Entry 2CW0 (X-ray diffraction, 3.30 A resolution); this record covers chains C and D of the 6 polymer chains in the assembly.

Chain C:
Protein: DNA-directed RNA polymerase beta chain
Organism: Thermus thermophilus
Notes: EC 2.7.7.6
UniProt: Q8RQE9 (RPOB_THET8); numbering as in UniProt (aligned over 1-1119)
Amino-acid sequence (1119 residues; numbered 1 to 1119; the number before each row is that of its first residue):
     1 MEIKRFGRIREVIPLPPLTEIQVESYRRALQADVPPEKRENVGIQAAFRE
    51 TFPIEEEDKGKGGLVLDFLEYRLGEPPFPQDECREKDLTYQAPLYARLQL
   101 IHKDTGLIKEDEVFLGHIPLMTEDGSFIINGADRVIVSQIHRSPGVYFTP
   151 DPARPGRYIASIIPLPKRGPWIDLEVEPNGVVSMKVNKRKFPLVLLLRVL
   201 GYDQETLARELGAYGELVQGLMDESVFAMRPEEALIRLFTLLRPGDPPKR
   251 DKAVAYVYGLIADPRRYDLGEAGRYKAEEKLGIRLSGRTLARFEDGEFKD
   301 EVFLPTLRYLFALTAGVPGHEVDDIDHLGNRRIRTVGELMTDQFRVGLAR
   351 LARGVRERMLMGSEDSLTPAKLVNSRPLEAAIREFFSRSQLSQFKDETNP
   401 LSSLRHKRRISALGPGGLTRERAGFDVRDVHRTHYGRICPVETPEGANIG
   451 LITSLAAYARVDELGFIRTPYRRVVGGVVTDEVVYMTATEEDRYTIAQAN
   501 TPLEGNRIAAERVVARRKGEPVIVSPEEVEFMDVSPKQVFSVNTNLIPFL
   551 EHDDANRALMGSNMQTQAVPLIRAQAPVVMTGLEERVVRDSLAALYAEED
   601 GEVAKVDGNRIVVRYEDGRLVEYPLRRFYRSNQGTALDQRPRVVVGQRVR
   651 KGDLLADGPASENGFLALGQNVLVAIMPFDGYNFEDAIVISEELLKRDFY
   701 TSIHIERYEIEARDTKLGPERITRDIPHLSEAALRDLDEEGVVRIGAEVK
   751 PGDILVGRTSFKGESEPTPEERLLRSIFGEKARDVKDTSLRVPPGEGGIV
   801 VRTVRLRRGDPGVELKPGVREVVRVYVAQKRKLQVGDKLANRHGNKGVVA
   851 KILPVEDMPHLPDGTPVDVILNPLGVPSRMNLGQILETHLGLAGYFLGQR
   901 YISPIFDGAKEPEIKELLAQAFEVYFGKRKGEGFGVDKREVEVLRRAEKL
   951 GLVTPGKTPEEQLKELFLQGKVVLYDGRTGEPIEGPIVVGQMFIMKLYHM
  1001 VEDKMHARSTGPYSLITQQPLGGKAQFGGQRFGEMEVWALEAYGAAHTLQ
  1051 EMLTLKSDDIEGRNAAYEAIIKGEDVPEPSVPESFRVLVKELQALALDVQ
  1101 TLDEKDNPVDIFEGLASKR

Chain D:
Protein: DNA-directed RNA polymerase beta' chain
Organism: Thermus thermophilus
Notes: EC 2.7.7.6
UniProt: Q8RQE8 (RPOC_THET8); numbering as in UniProt (aligned over 1-1524)
Amino-acid sequence (1524 residues; each row starts with the number of its first residue):
     1 MKKEVRKVRIALASPEKIRSWSYGEVEKPETINYRTLKPERDGLFDERIF
    51 GPIKDYECACGKYKRQRFEGKVCERCGVEVTKSIVRRYRMGHIELATPAA
   101 HIWFVKDVPSKIGTLLDLSATELEQVLYFSKYIVLDPKGAILNGVPVEKR
   151 QLLTDEEYRELRYGKQETYPLPPGVDALVKDGEEVVKGQELAPGVVSRLD
   201 GVALYRFPRRVRVEYVKKERAGLRLPLAAWVEKEAYKPGEILAELPEPYL
   251 FRAEEEGVVELKELEEGAFLVLRREDEPVATYFLPVGMTPLVVHGEIVEK
   301 GQPLAEAKGLLRMPRQVRAAQVEAEEEGETVYLTLFLEWTEPKDYRVQPH
   351 MNVVVPEGARVEAGDKIVAAIDPEEEVIAEAEGVVHLHEPASILVVKARV
   401 YPFEDDVEVSTGDRVAPGDVLADGGKVKSDVYGRVEVDLVRNVVRVVESY
   451 DIDARMGAEAIQQLLKELDLEALEKELLEEMKHPSRARRAKARKRLEVVR
   501 AFLDSGNRPEWMILEAVPVLPPDLRPMVQVDGGRFATSDLNDLYRRLINR
   551 NNRLKKLLAQGAPEIIIRNEKRMLQEAVDALLDNGRRGAPVTNPGSDRPL
   601 RSLTDILSGKQGRFRQNLLGKRVDYSGRSVIVVGPQLKLHQCGLPKRMAL
   651 ELFKPFLLKKMEEKGIAPNVKAARRMLERQRDIKDEVWDALEEVIHGKVV
   701 LLNRAPTLHRLGIQAFQPVLVEGQSIQLHPLVCEAFNADFDGDQMAVHVP
   751 LSSFAQAEARIQMLSAHNLLSPASGEPLAKPSRDIILGLYYITQVRKEKK
   801 GAGLEFATPEEALAAHERGEVALNAPIKVAGRETSVGRLKYVFANPDEAL
   851 LAVAHGIVDLQDVVTVRYMGKRLETSPGRILFARIVAEAVEDEKVAWELI
   901 QLDVPQEKNSLKDLVYQAFLRLGMEKTARLLDALKYYGFTFSTTSGITIG
   951 IDDAVIPEEKKQYLEEADRKLLQIEQAYEMGFLTDRERYDQILQLWTETT
  1001 EKVTQAVFKNFEENYPFNPLYVMAQSGARGNPQQIRQLCGLRGLMQKPSG
  1051 ETFEVPVRSSFREGLTVLEYFISSHGARKGGADTALRTADSGYLTRKLVD
  1101 VTHEIVVREADCGTTNYISVPLFQPDEVTRSLRLRKRADIEAGLYGRVLA
  1151 REVEVLGVRLEEGRYLSMDDVHLLIKAAEAGEIQEVPVRSPLTCQTRYGV
  1201 CQKCYGYDLSMARPVSIGEAVGIVAAQSIGEPGTQLTMRTFHTGGVAGAA
  1251 DITQGLPRVIELFEARRPKAKAVISEIDGVVRIEETEEKLSVFVESEGFS
  1301 KEYKLPKEARLLVKDGDYVEAGQPLTRGAIDPHQLLEAKGPEAVERYLVE
  1351 EIQKVYRAQGVKLHDKHIEIVVRQMMKYVEVTDPGDSRLLEGQVLEKWDV
  1401 EALNERLIAEGKTPVAWKPLLMGVTKSALSTKSWLSAASFQNTTHVLTEA
  1451 AIAGKKDELIGLKENVILGRLIPAGTGSDFVRFTQVVDQKTLKAIEEARK
  1501 EAVEAKERPAARRGVKREQPGKQA
Unresolved in the structure: 1, 252-363, 1506-1524
Metal / ion sites: Zn2+ site 1: C58, C60, C73, C76; Zn2+ site 2: C1194, C1201, C1204

Chain C / chain D interface:
Contacting residue pairs - 350 pairs, chain C then chain D:
  R428(C) - R1078(D)
  D429(C) - R1078(D)
  V430(C) - H1075(D)  hydrogen bond (backbone-side chain)
  V430(C) - R1078(D)
  H431(C) - F1071(D)
  H431(C) - H1075(D)
  R432(C) - K1047(D)
  R432(C) - F1071(D)
  R432(C) - H1075(D)
  H434(C) - F1071(D)
  Y435(C) - F1071(D)  hydrophobic
  C439(C) - R1078(D)  hydrogen bond (backbone-side chain)
  P440(C) - S1074(D)
  P440(C) - R1078(D)
  T443(C) - R1078(D)  hydrogen bond
  E445(C) - T1084(D)  hydrogen bond
  G446(C) - A1085(D)
  A447(C) - A1085(D)  hydrophobic
  I449(C) - R1078(D)
  I449(C) - G1081(D)
  G450(C) - R1078(D)
  T453(C) - R1078(D)
  Q498(C) - V1067(D)
  Q498(C) - L1068(D)
  N500(C) - V1067(D)
  R516(C) - L1068(D)
  E520(C) - K1047(D)
  E520(C) - F1053(D)
  P521(C) - F1053(D)
  P521(C) - I1072(D)  hydrophobic
  V539(C) - V1067(D)  hydrophobic
  F540(C) - Y1070(D)  hydrophobic
  L550(C) - Y1070(D)
  E551(C) - G1064(D)
  E551(C) - L1065(D)  hydrogen bond (backbone-backbone)
  H552(C) - F1061(D)  hydrogen bond (side chain-backbone)
  H552(C) - R1062(D)  hydrogen bond (side chain-backbone)
  H552(C) - G1064(D)  hydrogen bond (side chain-backbone)
  D553(C) - Y1070(D)  hydrogen bond (backbone-side chain)
  D554(C) - R1042(D)  salt bridge
  D554(C) - F1061(D)
  D554(C) - Y1070(D)
  A555(C) - Y1070(D)  hydrogen bond (backbone-side chain)
  A558(C) - Y1070(D)
  I676(C) - T948(D)  hydrogen bond (backbone-side chain)
  M677(C) - T943(D)
  M677(C) - T948(D)
  P678(C) - D784(D)
  P678(C) - S942(D)
  P678(C) - T943(D)
  P678(C) - I947(D)
  F679(C) - T943(D)
  D680(C) - P635(D)
  D680(C) - Q636(D)  hydrogen bond
  D680(C) - F939(D)
  D680(C) - T943(D)
  G681(C) - V633(D)
  G681(C) - P635(D)
  G681(C) - F939(D)
  Y682(C) - V633(D)
  Y682(C) - P635(D)  hydrophobic
  N683(C) - D784(D)
  F684(C) - V633(D)  hydrophobic
  F684(C) - P730(D)  hydrophobic
  F684(C) - F740(D)  hydrophobic
  F684(C) - D784(D)
  F684(C) - F939(D)  hydrophobic
  E685(C) - A738(D)
  E685(C) - D739(D)
  E685(C) - R1029(D)  salt bridge
  D686(C) - D739(D)
  L729(C) - R675(D)
  P751(C) - Q680(D)  hydrogen bond (backbone-backbone)
  G752(C) - R679(D)
  D753(C) - R679(D)  salt bridge
  D753(C) - R681(D)  salt bridge
  E766(C) - K54(D)  salt bridge
  P769(C) - R65(D)
  E770(C) - R65(D)
  V835(C) - V632(D)  hydrophobic
  V835(C) - S725(D)
  G836(C) - V632(D)
  K846(C) - D741(D)  salt bridge
  V848(C) - V632(D)  hydrophobic
  V848(C) - F740(D)
  V848(C) - D741(D)
  V848(C) - G742(D)
  V849(C) - V632(D)
  A850(C) - V632(D)  hydrophobic
  A850(C) - V633(D)  hydrophobic
  N872(C) - D784(D)  hydrogen bond
  P873(C) - I947(D)
  P873(C) - T948(D)
  P873(C) - I949(D)
  L874(C) - R783(D)
  L874(C) - D784(D)
  L874(C) - L787(D)  hydrophobic
  L874(C) - M1023(D)  hydrophobic
  L874(C) - R1029(D)  hydrogen bond (backbone-side chain)
  V876(C) - I949(D)  hydrophobic
  P877(C) - I949(D)
  P877(C) - L1020(D)  hydrophobic
  P877(C) - M1023(D)  hydrophobic
  S878(C) - R1029(D)  hydrogen bond
  S878(C) - Q1034(D)
  R879(C) - R1029(D)
  M880(C) - Q1034(D)
  M880(C) - Q1037(D)
  M880(C) - F1061(D)  hydrophobic
  L882(C) - L1038(D)  hydrophobic
  I885(C) - I949(D)
  I885(C) - G950(D)
  H889(C) - G950(D)
  H889(C) - I951(D)
  F906(C) - L1065(D)
  F906(C) - V1067(D)  hydrophobic
  F906(C) - Y1070(D)  hydrophobic
  E911(C) - D952(D)
  E911(C) - R1062(D)  salt bridge
  K915(C) - D952(D)  salt bridge
  R946(C) - Q861(D)
  K949(C) - R796(D)
  K949(C) - K828(D)
  K949(C) - D859(D)  salt bridge
  K949(C) - D862(D)  salt bridge
  L950(C) - Y791(D)
  L950(C) - F1017(D)
  L968(C) - D952(D)
  Q969(C) - D952(D)
  K971(C) - G950(D)
  K971(C) - D953(D)  salt bridge
  I983(C) - T943(D)
  I983(C) - T944(D)
  I983(C) - G946(D)
  E984(C) - T944(D)  hydrogen bond
  E984(C) - S945(D)
  E984(C) - G946(D)
  G985(C) - G946(D)
  P986(C) - G946(D)
  P986(C) - T948(D)
  I987(C) - G946(D)
  I987(C) - T948(D)
  V988(C) - T948(D)  hydrogen bond (backbone-side chain)
  V988(C) - I949(D)
  V988(C) - G950(D)
  H999(C) - Q724(D)
  E1002(C) - R628(D)
  E1002(C) - Q744(D)  hydrogen bond (backbone-side chain)
  D1003(C) - V630(D)
  D1003(C) - Q724(D)
  D1003(C) - Q744(D)
  M1005(C) - R628(D)
  M1005(C) - S629(D)
  M1005(C) - P645(D)  hydrophobic
  M1005(C) - M648(D)  hydrophobic
  H1006(C) - G627(D)
  H1006(C) - R628(D)  hydrogen bond (backbone-backbone)
  H1006(C) - M648(D)
  A1007(C) - S626(D)
  A1007(C) - E651(D)
  R1008(C) - D624(D)  salt bridge
  R1008(C) - Y625(D)
  R1008(C) - S626(D)  hydrogen bond (backbone-backbone)
  S1009(C) - D624(D)
  S1009(C) - Y625(D)
  S1009(C) - E651(D)  hydrogen bond (backbone-backbone)
  S1009(C) - L652(D)
  S1009(C) - K654(D)
  S1009(C) - P655(D)
  T1010(C) - Y625(D)
  Y1013(C) - D624(D)  hydrogen bond
  L1015(C) - R87(D)  hydrogen bond (backbone-side chain)
  L1015(C) - P526(D)  hydrophobic
  L1015(C) - V528(D)  hydrophobic
  I1016(C) - R87(D)
  I1016(C) - P526(D)
  Q1018(C) - R87(D)  hydrogen bond
  Q1019(C) - Q616(D)
  Q1019(C) - K621(D)
  P1020(C) - R622(D)
  P1020(C) - D624(D)
  L1021(C) - R622(D)
  G1029(C) - R622(D)
  G1029(C) - V623(D)
  G1029(C) - S626(D)
  Q1030(C) - K621(D)
  Q1030(C) - R622(D)
  Q1030(C) - V623(D)
  Q1030(C) - S626(D)  hydrogen bond (backbone-side chain)
  Q1030(C) - G627(D)
  Q1030(C) - R628(D)
  Q1030(C) - A746(D)
  R1031(C) - Q616(D)
  R1031(C) - L619(D)  hydrogen bond (side chain-backbone)
  R1031(C) - G620(D)  hydrogen bond (side chain-backbone)
  R1031(C) - K621(D)
  F1032(C) - G620(D)
  F1032(C) - K621(D)  hydrogen bond (backbone-backbone)
  G1033(C) - L618(D)
  G1033(C) - L619(D)
  G1033(C) - G620(D)
  E1034(C) - L618(D)  hydrogen bond (backbone-backbone)
  E1034(C) - R1096(D)  salt bridge
  M1035(C) - T707(D)
  M1035(C) - D1090(D)
  M1035(C) - S1091(D)
  M1035(C) - G1092(D)
  E1036(C) - N703(D)
  E1036(C) - A705(D)
  E1036(C) - T707(D)  hydrogen bond
  E1036(C) - I713(D)
  W1038(C) - T1095(D)
  W1038(C) - R1096(D)
  W1038(C) - V1099(D)  hydrophobic
  W1038(C) - I1223(D)
  W1038(C) - Q1227(D)  hydrogen bond (backbone-side chain)
  A1039(C) - R710(D)
  A1039(C) - I713(D)  hydrophobic
  A1039(C) - Q1227(D)
  L1040(C) - I713(D)  hydrophobic
  E1041(C) - A1220(D)
  E1041(C) - I1223(D)
  E1041(C) - L1462(D)
  A1042(C) - A1220(D)
  A1042(C) - I1223(D)  hydrophobic
  A1042(C) - V1224(D)  hydrophobic
  A1042(C) - Q1227(D)
  Y1043(C) - R710(D)  hydrogen bond (side chain-backbone)
  Y1043(C) - L711(D)
  Y1043(C) - I713(D)  hydrogen bond (side chain-backbone)
  Y1043(C) - M763(D)  hydrophobic
  Y1043(C) - N768(D)
  G1044(C) - Q762(D)
  G1044(C) - G1475(D)
  G1044(C) - T1476(D)  hydrogen bond (backbone-backbone)
  A1045(C) - E758(D)
  A1045(C) - Q762(D)  hydrogen bond (backbone-side chain)
  A1046(C) - E758(D)  hydrogen bond (backbone-side chain)
  A1046(C) - L1471(D)  hydrophobic
  A1046(C) - I1472(D)
  A1046(C) - T1476(D)
  A1046(C) - G1477(D)
  H1047(C) - F754(D)
  H1047(C) - E758(D)
  H1047(C) - L1471(D)
  T1048(C) - A755(D)
  T1048(C) - E758(D)  hydrogen bond
  L1049(C) - V1466(D)  hydrophobic
  L1049(C) - I1472(D)  hydrophobic
  Q1050(C) - G1469(D)  hydrogen bond (side chain-backbone)
  Q1050(C) - R1470(D)  hydrogen bond (side chain-backbone)
  Q1050(C) - L1471(D)
  E1051(C) - S752(D)  hydrogen bond
  M1052(C) - V623(D)  hydrophobic
  L1053(C) - K621(D)  hydrogen bond (backbone-side chain)
  L1055(C) - D624(D)
  K1056(C) - R622(D)
  K1056(C) - V623(D)
  K1056(C) - D624(D)
  K1056(C) - V749(D)
  S1057(C) - K621(D)
  S1057(C) - R622(D)  hydrogen bond (backbone-backbone)
  D1058(C) - K621(D)  salt bridge
  R1063(C) - D624(D)
  Y1067(C) - P655(D)  hydrophobic
  Y1067(C) - L658(D)
  I1070(C) - P655(D)  hydrophobic
  I1070(C) - F656(D)  hydrophobic
  I1070(C) - L751(D)  hydrophobic
  I1071(C) - P655(D)
  I1071(C) - K659(D)
  K1072(C) - K659(D)
  D1075(C) - S752(D)
  D1075(C) - S753(D)  hydrogen bond (side chain-backbone)
  V1076(C) - L751(D)  hydrophobic
  V1076(C) - S752(D)
  P1082(C) - I1467(D)
  P1082(C) - L1468(D)
  P1082(C) - G1469(D)
  E1083(C) - R87(D)  salt bridge
  E1083(C) - Y88(D)  hydrogen bond
  F1085(C) - I1467(D)
  F1085(C) - L1468(D)  hydrophobic
  R1086(C) - Y88(D)  hydrogen bond
  V1087(C) - L524(D)  hydrophobic
  L1088(C) - L607(D)
  K1090(C) - Y88(D)
  K1090(C) - M90(D)
  K1090(C) - L520(D)
  K1090(C) - P521(D)
  E1091(C) - L520(D)
  E1091(C) - I606(D)
  E1091(C) - L607(D)
  L1092(C) - L607(D)  hydrophobic
  L1092(C) - L1447(D)  hydrophobic
  Q1093(C) - W21(D)
  Q1093(C) - M90(D)
  Q1093(C) - P518(D)
  A1094(C) - L582(D)
  A1094(C) - L603(D)
  L1095(C) - H101(D)
  L1095(C) - L582(D)  hydrophobic
  L1095(C) - D583(D)
  L1095(C) - L603(D)  hydrophobic
  L1095(C) - T604(D)
  L1095(C) - L607(D)  hydrophobic
  A1096(C) - A13(D)
  A1096(C) - I18(D)
  A1096(C) - W21(D)
  A1096(C) - H101(D)
  A1096(C) - L582(D)
  L1097(C) - I10(D)  hydrophobic
  L1097(C) - A11(D)
  L1097(C) - A13(D)
  L1097(C) - W21(D)
  L1097(C) - H101(D)
  L1097(C) - W103(D)  hydrophobic
  L1097(C) - F104(D)  hydrophobic
  L1097(C) - L1447(D)
  L1097(C) - A1451(D)  hydrophobic
  D1098(C) - I10(D)
  D1098(C) - A11(D)  hydrogen bond (backbone-backbone)
  D1098(C) - A13(D)
  D1098(C) - K17(D)  salt bridge
  D1098(C) - W21(D)
  V1099(C) - R9(D)
  V1099(C) - I10(D)  hydrophobic
  Q1100(C) - V8(D)
  Q1100(C) - R9(D)  hydrogen bond (backbone-backbone)
  T1101(C) - V5(D)
  T1101(C) - K7(D)
  L1102(C) - R6(D)
  L1102(C) - K7(D)  hydrogen bond (backbone-backbone)
  L1102(C) - R9(D)
  D1103(C) - E4(D)
  D1103(C) - K7(D)
  E1104(C) - R6(D)
  E1104(C) - K7(D)  hydrogen bond (backbone-side chain)
  D1106(C) - K1456(D)  salt bridge
  V1109(C) - V5(D)  hydrophobic
  F1112(C) - Y88(D)  hydrophobic
  L1115(C) - Y23(D)  hydrogen bond (backbone-side chain)
  L1115(C) - V85(D)  hydrophobic
  L1115(C) - Y88(D)  hydrophobic
  L1115(C) - R89(D)  hydrogen bond (backbone-side chain)
  S1117(C) - Y23(D)  hydrogen bond (backbone-side chain)
  K1118(C) - Y23(D)
  R1119(C) - Y23(D)  hydrogen bond (backbone-side chain)
  R1119(C) - R48(D)
  R1119(C) - E79(D)
Other interface residues (no listed pair), chain C (181 interface residues in all): V441, G519, P536, A687, R713, A733, K750, K838, G847, G875, L886, R945, D976, R978, P982, K1004, G1028, T1054, I1060, P1079, S1084, A1116
Other interface residues (no listed pair), chain D (193 interface residues in all): K3, L12, S22, G24, I84, L514, V517, D531, Y544, L581, N617, R674, E678, Q714, I726, C733, H748, I785, E798, G856, A954, A1028, P1048, V1055, E1063, T1066, L1086, H1103

Overview:
The interface between chain C and chain D involves 181 residues on one side and 193 on the other; the contacts
include 54 hydrogen bonds and 17 salt bridges. Among the polar pairs are D554(C)-R1042(D), E685(C)-R1029(D)
and D753(C)-R679(D).
Chain C is DNA-directed RNA polymerase beta chain and chain D is DNA-directed RNA polymerase beta' chain, both
from Thermus thermophilus; the structure, Crystal structure of Thermus thermophilus RNA polymerase holoenzyme
at 3.3 angstroms resolution, was determined by X-ray diffraction, deposited together with 1ZYR.
